PDB entry 8XKO | electron microscopy, 3.29 A resolution | chains A and F of the 6 polymer chains in the assembly

[Chain A]
Name: RNA-directed RNA polymerase nsp12
Source organism: Severe acute respiratory syndrome coronavirus 2
Notes: EC 2.7.7.48, 2.7.7.50
UniProt: P0DTD1 (R1AB_SARS2); residues 1-932 here correspond to UniProt positions 4393-5324 (UniProt number = residue number + 4392)
Sequence (944 residues; numbered -1 to 942; the number before each row is that of its first residue; numbers below 1 keep their minus sign (Met-1 is residue -1)):
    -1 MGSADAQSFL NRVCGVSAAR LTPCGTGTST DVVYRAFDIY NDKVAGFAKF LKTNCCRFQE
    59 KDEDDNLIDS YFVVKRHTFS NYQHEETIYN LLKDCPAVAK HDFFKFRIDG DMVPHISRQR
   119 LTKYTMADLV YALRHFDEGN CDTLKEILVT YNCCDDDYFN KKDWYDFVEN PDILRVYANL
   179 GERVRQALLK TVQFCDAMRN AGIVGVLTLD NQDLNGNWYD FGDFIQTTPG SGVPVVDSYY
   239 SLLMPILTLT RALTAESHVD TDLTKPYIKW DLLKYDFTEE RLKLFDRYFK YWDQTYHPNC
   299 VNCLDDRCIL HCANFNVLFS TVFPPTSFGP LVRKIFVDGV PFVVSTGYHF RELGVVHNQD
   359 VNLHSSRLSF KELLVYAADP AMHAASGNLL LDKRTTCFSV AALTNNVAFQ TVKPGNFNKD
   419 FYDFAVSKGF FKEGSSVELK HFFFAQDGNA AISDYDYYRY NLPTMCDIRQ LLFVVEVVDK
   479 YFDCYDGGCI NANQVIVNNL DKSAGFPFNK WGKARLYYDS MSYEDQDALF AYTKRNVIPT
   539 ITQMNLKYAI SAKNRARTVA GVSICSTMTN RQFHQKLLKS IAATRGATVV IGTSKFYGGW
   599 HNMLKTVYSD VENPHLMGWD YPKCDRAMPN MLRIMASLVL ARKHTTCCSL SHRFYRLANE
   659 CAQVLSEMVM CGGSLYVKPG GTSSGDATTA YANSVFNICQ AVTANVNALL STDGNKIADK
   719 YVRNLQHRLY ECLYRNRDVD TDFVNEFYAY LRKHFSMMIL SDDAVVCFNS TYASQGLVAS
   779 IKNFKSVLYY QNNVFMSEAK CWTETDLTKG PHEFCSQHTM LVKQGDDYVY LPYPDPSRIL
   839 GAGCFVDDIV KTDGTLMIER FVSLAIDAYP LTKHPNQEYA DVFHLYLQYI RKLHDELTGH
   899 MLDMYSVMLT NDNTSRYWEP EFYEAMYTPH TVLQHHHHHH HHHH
Disordered / not traced: -1 to 0, 930-942
Construct notes: initiating methionine (-1); expression tag (0, 933-942)
Swiss-Prot annotation at these positions:
  - region: Lys545 to Arg555 (Interaction with RMP Remdesivir), Thr582 to Pro620 (RdRp Palm N-ter)
  - active site: Ser759, Asp760, Asp761
  - binding site (Mn(2+)): Asn209, Asp218
  - binding site (Zn(2+)): His295, Cys301, Cys306, Cys310, Cys487, His642, Cys645, Cys646
  - site: Gln932 (Cleavage)
Bound ions: Mg2+: Asp618 (together with A1LVZ)
Ligand contacts: A1LVZ ([[(2R,3R,4S,5R)-4-fluoranyl-5-(5-iodanyl-4-methyl-pyrrolo[2,3-d]pyrimidin-7-yl)-3-oxidanyl-oxolan-2-yl]methoxy-oxidanyl-phosphoryl] phosphono hydrogen phosphate): Lys545, Lys551, Arg553, Arg555, Asp618, Tyr619, Pro620, Lys621, Cys622, Asp623, Ser682, Thr687, Asn691, Lys798
What the authors report for this chain:
  - binding site for A1LVZ: Lys545, Lys551, Arg555, Lys621

[Chain F]
Molecule: 19-nt RNA strand
Sequence (19 nucleotides; numbered -2 to 16; the number before each row is that of its first residue; numbers below 1 keep their minus sign (U-2 is residue -2)):
    -2 UUUUUCAUGC UACGCGUAG
Disordered / not traced: -2 to 0

[Interface between chain A and chain F]
Residue-residue contacts (45; chain A residue first):
  Asn496(A) with A4(F), phosphate contact; U5(F), hydrogen bond to the phosphate
  Asn497(A) with C3(F), phosphate contact; A4(F), phosphate contact
  Lys500(A) with U2(F), phosphate contact; C3(F), salt bridge to the phosphate
  Ser501(A) with U1(F), hydrogen bond to the phosphate; U2(F), phosphate contact
  Asn507(A) with U1(F), hydrogen bond to the phosphate
  Asn543(A) with U1(F), hydrogen bond to the phosphate
  Lys545(A) with U2(F), base contact
  Val557(A) with U2(F), base contact
  Gly559(A) with U2(F), sugar contact
  Val560(A) with U2(F), sugar contact
  Arg569(A) with C3(F), salt bridge to the phosphate; A4(F), salt bridge to the phosphate
  Lys577(A) with U5(F), salt bridge to the phosphate
  Ala580(A) with U5(F), sugar contact; G6(F), phosphate contact
  Gly590(A) with U5(F), hydrogen bond to the sugar; G6(F), sugar contact
  Ser592(A) with G6(F), phosphate contact
  Phe594(A) with G6(F), sugar contact; C7(F), sugar contact
  Tyr595(A) with C7(F), hydrogen bond to the phosphate; U8(F), hydrogen bond to the phosphate
  Ser682(A) with U2(F), base contact; C3(F), base contact
  Gly683(A) with U2(F), hydrogen bond to the sugar; C3(F), sugar contact
  Asp684(A) with C3(F), hydrogen bond to the sugar
  Ala685(A) with C3(F), hydrogen bond to the sugar; A4(F), sugar contact
  Thr687(A) with C3(F), base contact
  Tyr689(A) with A4(F), hydrogen bond to the sugar; U5(F), sugar contact
  Val860(A) with U8(F), sugar contact
  Ile864(A) with U8(F), sugar contact
  Asn911(A) with C10(F), hydrogen bond to the phosphate
  Tyr915(A) with A9(F), hydrogen bond to the phosphate; C10(F), phosphate contact
  Phe920(A) with U8(F), phosphate contact; A9(F), phosphate contact
  Met924(A) with C7(F), sugar contact; U8(F), phosphate contact
Also at the interface, not in a pair above, chain A (36 interface residues in all): Lys511, Gln541, Ala558, Thr565, Ile589, Glu857, Arg914

[In short]
36 residues of chain A face 10 of chain F across their interface, with 13 hydrogen bonds and 4 salt bridges.
Polar pairs include Gly590(A)-U5(F), Gly683(A)-U2(F) and Asp684(A)-C3(F). Chain A binds compound A1LVZ. From
the paper: a binding site for A1LVZ at Lys545(A), Lys551(A) and Arg555(A) among others.
Here chain A is RNA-directed RNA polymerase nsp12 (Severe acute respiratory syndrome coronavirus 2) and chain
F is a 19-nt RNA strand. Entry 8XKO (CryoEM structure of compound HNC-1664 bound with RdRP-RNA complex of
SARS-CoV-2) was determined by electron microscopy together with 8XPO and 8XPP from the same study.
